7QWP - chains M and N of the 8 polymer chains in the assembly; structure by electron microscopy, 3.40 A resolution.

[Chain M]
Protein: RNA polymerase sigma-54 factor
Source organism: Klebsiella pneumoniae
Reference sequence: A0A0N9UTC1 (A0A0N9UTC1_KLEPN); numbering as in UniProt (aligned over 1-477)
Sequence (497 residues; row label = number of the first residue in the row; numbers below 1 keep their minus sign (Met-19 is residue -19)):
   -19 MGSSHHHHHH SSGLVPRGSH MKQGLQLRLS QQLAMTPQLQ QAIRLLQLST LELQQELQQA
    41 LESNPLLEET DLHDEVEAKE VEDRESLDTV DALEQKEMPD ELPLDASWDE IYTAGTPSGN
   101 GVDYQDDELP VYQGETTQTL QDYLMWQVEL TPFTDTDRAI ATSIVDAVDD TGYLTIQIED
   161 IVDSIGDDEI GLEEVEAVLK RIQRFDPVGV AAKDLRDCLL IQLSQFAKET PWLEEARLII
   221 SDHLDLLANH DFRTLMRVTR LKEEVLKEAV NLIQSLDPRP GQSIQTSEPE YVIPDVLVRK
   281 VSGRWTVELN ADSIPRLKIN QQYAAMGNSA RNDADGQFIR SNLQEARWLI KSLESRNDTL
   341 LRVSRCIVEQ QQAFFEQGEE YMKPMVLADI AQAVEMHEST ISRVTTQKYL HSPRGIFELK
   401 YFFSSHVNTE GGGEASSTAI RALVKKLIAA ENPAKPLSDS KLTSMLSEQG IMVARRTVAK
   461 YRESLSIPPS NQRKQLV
Not modelled in the structure: -19 to 14, 50-107
Sequence notes: initiating methionine (-19); expression tag (-18 to 0); conflict Glu49 (Gln in A0A0N9UTC1)
What the authors report for this chain:
  - binding site for Non-Template promoter DNA (chain N): Met15, Ser379, Arg383, Arg455, Arg456
  - binding site for Template promoter DNA: Ser335
  - contacts within the chain: Thr30-Arg336, Arg336-Asn337
  - mutagenesis - P17A: abolished binding to activators (citing earlier work)

[Chain N]
Molecule: Non-Template promoter DNA
Sequence (63 nucleotides; each row starts with the number of its first residue; numbers below 1 keep their minus sign (DG-35 is residue -35)):
   -35 GAGACGGCTG GCACGACTTT TGCACGATCA GCCCTGGGCG CGCATGCTGT TGCGCATTCA
    25 TGT
Not modelled in the structure: -35, 2-27

[Interface between chain M and chain N]
Contacting residue pairs (25):
  Met15(M) - DA-12(N)  hydrogen bond to the base
  Met15(M) - DC-11(N)  hydrogen bond to the base
  Thr16(M) - DC-11(N)  base contact
  Val366(M) - DT-18(N)  sugar contact
  Val366(M) - DT-17(N)  phosphate contact
  Leu367(M) - DT-17(N)  hydrogen bond to the phosphate
  Glu378(M) - DT-17(N)  base contact
  Glu378(M) - DT-16(N)  base contact
  Ser379(M) - DT-15(N)  hydrogen bond to the base
  Ser382(M) - DT-16(N)  hydrogen bond to the phosphate
  Arg383(M) - DT-15(N)  base contact
  Arg383(M) - DG-14(N)  hydrogen bond to the base
  Lys400(M) - DT-16(N)  salt bridge to the phosphate
  Ser438(M) - DC-28(N)  hydrogen bond to the phosphate
  Ser438(M) - DT-27(N)  hydrogen bond to the phosphate
  Asp439(M) - DT-27(N)  hydrogen bond to the phosphate
  Ser440(M) - DC-28(N)  hydrogen bond to the phosphate
  Arg455(M) - DT-27(N)  base contact
  Arg455(M) - DG-26(N)  hydrogen bond to the base
  Arg462(M) - DG-26(N)  salt bridge to the phosphate
  Pro468(M) - DG-26(N)  phosphate contact
  Pro469(M) - DG-26(N)  phosphate contact
  Ser470(M) - DT-27(N)  hydrogen bond to the phosphate
  Ser470(M) - DG-26(N)  phosphate contact
  Asn471(M) - DT-27(N)  hydrogen bond to the phosphate
Also at the interface, not in a pair above, chain M (21 interface residues in all): Ala368, Thr386, Arg456
Also at the interface, not in a pair above, chain N (13 interface residues in all): DG-25, DC-13, DG-10

[Summary]
21 residues of chain M face 13 of chain N across their interface; the contacts include 13 hydrogen bonds and 2
salt bridges. Among the polar pairs are Met15(M)-DA-12(N), Met15(M)-DC-11(N) and Ser379(M)-DT-15(N). The paper
reports a binding site for Non-Template promoter DNA (chain N) at Met15(M), Ser379(M) and Arg383(M) among
others; P17A of chain M abolishes binding to activators.
Chain M is RNA polymerase sigma-54 factor (Klebsiella pneumoniae) and chain N is Non-Template promoter DNA;
the structure, CryoEM structure of bacterial transcription close complex (RPc), was determined by electron
microscopy, deposited together with 7QV9 and 7QXI.
